PDB entry 5TJS | X-ray diffraction, 1.78 A resolution | chain A

# Chain A
Protein: Fructose-bisphosphate aldolase
Source organism: Toxoplasma gondii
Notes: EC 4.1.2.13
UniProt: Q8I8I2 (Q8I8I2_TOXGO); residue numbers follow UniProt; this construct covers 1-363
Chain sequence (363 residues; row label = number of the first residue in the row):
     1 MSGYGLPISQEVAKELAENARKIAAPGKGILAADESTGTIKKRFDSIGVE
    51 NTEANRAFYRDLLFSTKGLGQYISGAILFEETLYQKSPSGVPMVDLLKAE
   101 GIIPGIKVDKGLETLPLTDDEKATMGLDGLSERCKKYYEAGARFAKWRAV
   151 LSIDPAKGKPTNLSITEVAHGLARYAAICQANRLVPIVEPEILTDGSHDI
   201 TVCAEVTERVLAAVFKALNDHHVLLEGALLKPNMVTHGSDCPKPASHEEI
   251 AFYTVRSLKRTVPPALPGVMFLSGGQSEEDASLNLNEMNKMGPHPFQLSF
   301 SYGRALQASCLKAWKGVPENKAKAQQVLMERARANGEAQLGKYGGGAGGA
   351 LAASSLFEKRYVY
Disordered / not traced: 1, 347-360
Curated features (UniProtKB/Swiss-Prot):
  - active site: Glu189 (Proton acceptor), Lys231 (Schiff-base intermediate with dihydroxyacetone phosphate)
  - binding site (dihydroxyacetone phosphate): Asp34, Lys146, Lys231, Ser273, Gly274, Gly303, Arg304
  - binding site (D-glyceraldehyde 3-phosphate): Ser36, Thr39, Lys107, Glu189
  - binding site (beta-D-fructose 1,6-bisphosphate): Arg43, Ser273 to Gly275, Ser301, Arg304
  - mutagenesis: Asp34 (D34A: Abolishes enzymatic activity. Reduces ACT1 binding. Slightly reduces MIC2 binding), Glu35 (E35A: Reduces enzymatic activity. Enhances MIC2 binding), Lys42 (K42A: Does not affect enzymatic activity. Reduces ACT1 binding. Reduces MIC2 binding. Abolishes enzymatic activity and reduces MIC2 binding; when associated with A-43 ...), Arg43 (R43A: Does not affect enzymatic activity. Reduces ACT1 binding. Reduces MIC2 binding. Abolishes enzymatic activity and reduces MIC2 binding; when associated with A-42 ...), Lys107 (K107A: Abolishes enzymatic activity. Reduces MIC2 binding), Lys146 (K146A: Abolishes enzymatic activity. Reduces MIC2 binding), Arg148 (R148A: Abolishes enzymatic activity. Reduces ACT1 binding. Reduces MIC2 binding), Lys231 (K231A: Abolishes enzymatic activity. Reduces MIC2 binding), Arg304 (R304A: Abolishes enzymatic activity. Reduces MIC2 binding), Gln307 (Q307F: Abolishes enzymatic activity. Reduces MIC2 binding; Q307G: Does not affect enzymatic activity. Does not affect MIC2 binding)
Reported in the primary citation:
  - catalytic residues: Glu189
  - catalytic residues: Lys146 (proposed by the authors, not directly observed)
  - specificity-determining residues: Asp34 (from molecular simulation)

# Overview
Curated annotation (UniProt) lists active-site residues Glu189 and Lys231, 7 dihydroxyacetone
phosphate-binding residues, 4 D-glyceraldehyde 3-phosphate-binding residues and 6 beta-D-fructose
1,6-bisphosphate-binding residues. The paper reports catalytic residues Glu189 and Lys146; the specificity
determinant Asp34.
Chain A is Fructose-bisphosphate aldolase (Toxoplasma gondii); the structure, Crystal structure of FBP
aldolase from Toxoplasma gondii, native form, was determined by X-ray diffraction together with 5TK3, 5TKC,
5TKL, 5TKN and 5TKP from the same study.
